Entry 4J57 (X-ray diffraction, 2.50 A resolution); this record covers chains A and B of the 4 polymer chains in the assembly.

# Chain A (and B)
Molecule: Thioredoxin reductase 2
From: Plasmodium falciparum
Notes: EC 1.8.1.9; chain B of this document is another copy of the same molecule, construct and numbering; everything in this record applies to it too
UniProtKB: P61076 (TRXR2_PLAF7); residues 1-541 here correspond to UniProt positions 77-617 (UniProt number = residue number + 76)
Amino-acid sequence (541 residues; numbered 1 to 541; the number before each row is that of its first residue):
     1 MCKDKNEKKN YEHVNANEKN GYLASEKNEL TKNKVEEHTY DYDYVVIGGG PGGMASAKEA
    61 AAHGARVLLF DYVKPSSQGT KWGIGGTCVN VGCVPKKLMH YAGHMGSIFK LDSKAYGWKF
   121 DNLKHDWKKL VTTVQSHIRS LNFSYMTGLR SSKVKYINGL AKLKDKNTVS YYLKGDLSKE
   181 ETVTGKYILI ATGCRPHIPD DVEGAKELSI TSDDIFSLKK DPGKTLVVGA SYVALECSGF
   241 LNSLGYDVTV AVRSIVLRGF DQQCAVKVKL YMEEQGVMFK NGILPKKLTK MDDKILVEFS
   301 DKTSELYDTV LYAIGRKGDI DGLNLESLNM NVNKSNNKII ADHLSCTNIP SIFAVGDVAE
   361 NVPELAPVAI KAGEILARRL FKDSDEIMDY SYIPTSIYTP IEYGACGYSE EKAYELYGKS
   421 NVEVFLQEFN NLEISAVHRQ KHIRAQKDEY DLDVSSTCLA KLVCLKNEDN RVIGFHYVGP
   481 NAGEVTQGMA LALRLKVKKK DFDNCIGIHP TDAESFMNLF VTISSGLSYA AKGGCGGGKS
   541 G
Not modelled in the structure: 1-37, 440-455, 537-541
Construct notes: engineered mutation Ser-540 (Cys616 in P61076)
UniProt features mapped onto this chain:
  - region: His-438 to Leu-452 (Loop important for the interaction with TRX1)
  - active site: His-509 (Proton acceptor)
  - binding site (FAD): Pro-51, Gly-52, Asp-71 to Lys-74, Thr-87, Cys-88, Gly-92 to Lys-96, Ala-161, Asp-357, Glu-364 to Ala-366, His-509
Disulfide bonds: Cys-88/Cys-93
Residues lining bound ligands: FAD (flavin-adenine dinucleotide): Ile-47, Gly-48, Gly-49, Gly-50, Pro-51, Gly-52, Gly-53, Phe-70, Asp-71, Tyr-72, Val-73, Lys-74, Gly-86, Thr-87, Cys-88, Val-91, Gly-92, Cys-93, Lys-96, Gly-159, Leu-160, Ala-161, Ala-191, Thr-192, Gly-193, Cys-194, Ser-212, Phe-216, Tyr-232, Val-233, Arg-316, Asp-319, Leu-323, Val-355, Gly-356, Asp-357, Glu-364, Leu-365, Ala-366, Pro-367, Ala-369, Tyr-398

# Chain A / chain B interface
Contacting residue pairs (164):
  Cys-88(A) with His-509(B)
  Cys-93(A) with His-509(B); Pro-510(B)
  Lys-97(A) with Glu-433(B), salt bridge; Pro-510(B), hydrogen bond (side chain-backbone)
  Leu-98(A) with Tyr-116(B); Leu-432(B), hydrophobic
  Tyr-101(A) with Ile-108(B); Asp-112(B), hydrogen bond; Tyr-116(B), hydrophobic; Glu-433(B)
  Ala-102(A) with Trp-118(B), hydrogen bond (backbone-side chain)
  Met-105(A) with Ile-108(B), hydrophobic; Ser-113(B); Tyr-116(B), hydrophobic; Trp-118(B)
  Gly-106(A) with Trp-118(B)
  Ile-108(A) with Tyr-101(B); Met-105(B), hydrophobic
  Phe-109(A) with Phe-109(B), hydrophobic; Ser-113(B); Trp-118(B), hydrophobic
  Asp-112(A) with Tyr-101(B), hydrogen bond
  Ser-113(A) with Met-105(B); Phe-109(B)
  Lys-114(A) with Lys-129(B)
  Ala-115(A) with Thr-133(B), hydrogen bond (backbone-side chain)
  Tyr-116(A) with Leu-98(B); Tyr-101(B); Ala-102(B), hydrophobic; Met-105(B), hydrophobic; His-125(B), hydrogen bond (backbone-side chain); Leu-130(B)
  Gly-117(A) with Lys-124(B); His-125(B); Asp-126(B), hydrogen bond (backbone-backbone); Lys-129(B)
  Trp-118(A) with Ala-102(B), hydrogen bond (side chain-backbone); Met-105(B); Gly-106(B); Phe-109(B), hydrophobic; Leu-123(B), hydrophobic; Lys-124(B); His-125(B); Ser-243(B); Leu-244(B), hydrophobic
  Lys-119(A) with Asn-122(B); Leu-123(B); Lys-124(B), hydrogen bond (backbone-backbone)
  Phe-120(A) with Asp-121(B); Asn-122(B)
  Asp-121(A) with Phe-120(B); Asp-121(B), hydrogen bond (backbone-backbone); Asn-122(B), hydrogen bond
  Asn-122(A) with Lys-119(B); Phe-120(B); Asp-121(B), hydrogen bond
  Leu-123(A) with Trp-118(B), hydrophobic; Lys-119(B)
  Lys-124(A) with Gly-117(B); Trp-118(B); Lys-119(B), hydrogen bond (backbone-backbone)
  His-125(A) with Tyr-116(B), hydrogen bond (side chain-backbone); Gly-117(B); Trp-118(B)
  Asp-126(A) with Gly-117(B), hydrogen bond (backbone-backbone)
  Lys-129(A) with Lys-114(B); Gly-117(B)
  Leu-130(A) with Tyr-116(B)
  Thr-133(A) with Ala-115(B), hydrogen bond (side chain-backbone); Ala-436(B)
  His-137(A) with Leu-432(B); Ser-435(B), hydrogen bond; Ala-436(B)
  Ser-243(A) with Trp-118(B)
  Leu-244(A) with Trp-118(B), hydrophobic
  Pro-367(A) with Gly-507(B); His-509(B)
  Lys-371(A) with Asp-503(B), hydrogen bond (side chain-backbone); Ile-506(B)
  Pro-394(A) with Ile-506(B); Ile-508(B), hydrophobic
  Ser-396(A) with Ile-508(B)
  Tyr-398(A) with Pro-510(B), hydrogen bond (side chain-backbone); Thr-511(B)
  Leu-432(A) with Lys-97(B); Leu-98(B); His-137(B)
  Glu-433(A) with Lys-97(B), salt bridge; Leu-98(B); Tyr-101(B)
  Ser-435(A) with His-137(B), hydrogen bond
  Ala-436(A) with Leu-98(B), hydrophobic; Thr-133(B); His-137(B)
  Asn-481(A) with Asn-481(B), hydrogen bond
  Gly-483(A) with Ile-508(B); Thr-511(B)
  Glu-484(A) with Glu-484(B); Val-485(B); Thr-511(B); Asp-512(B), hydrogen bond (side chain-backbone); Ala-513(B), hydrogen bond (side chain-backbone)
  Val-485(A) with Glu-484(B)
  Thr-486(A) with Ile-508(B)
  Gln-487(A) with Met-489(B); Cys-505(B); Ile-506(B), hydrogen bond (side chain-backbone); Gly-507(B); Ile-508(B), hydrogen bond (side chain-backbone); Ala-513(B); Glu-514(B); Met-517(B)
  Gly-488(A) with Gly-488(B); Met-489(B)
  Met-489(A) with Gln-487(B); Gly-488(B)
  Leu-491(A) with Ala-492(B), hydrophobic; Asp-501(B); Phe-502(B), hydrophobic; Cys-505(B), hydrophobic; Met-517(B), hydrophobic
  Ala-492(A) with Leu-491(B), hydrophobic
  Arg-494(A) with Asn-504(B), hydrogen bond (side chain-backbone); Cys-505(B)
  Leu-495(A) with Val-497(B), hydrophobic; Asp-501(B)
  Val-497(A) with Leu-491(B), hydrophobic; Leu-495(B), hydrophobic
  Asp-501(A) with Leu-491(B); Leu-495(B)
  Phe-502(A) with Leu-491(B), hydrophobic
  Asp-503(A) with Lys-371(B), hydrogen bond (backbone-side chain)
  Asn-504(A) with Arg-494(B), hydrogen bond (backbone-side chain)
  Cys-505(A) with Gln-487(B); Leu-491(B); Arg-494(B)
  Ile-506(A) with Lys-371(B); Met-388(B), hydrophobic; Ile-393(B), hydrophobic; Pro-394(B); Gln-487(B), hydrogen bond (backbone-side chain)
  Gly-507(A) with Pro-367(B); Gln-487(B)
  Ile-508(A) with Pro-394(B), hydrophobic; Ser-396(B); Gly-483(B); Thr-486(B); Gln-487(B), hydrogen bond (backbone-side chain)
  His-509(A) with Cys-88(B); Cys-93(B); Pro-367(B)
  Pro-510(A) with Cys-93(B); Lys-97(B), hydrogen bond (backbone-side chain); Tyr-398(B), hydrogen bond (backbone-side chain)
  Thr-511(A) with Tyr-398(B); Gly-483(B); Glu-484(B)
  Asp-512(A) with Glu-484(B), hydrogen bond (backbone-side chain)
  Ala-513(A) with Glu-484(B), hydrogen bond (backbone-side chain); Gln-487(B)
  Glu-514(A) with Gln-487(B)
  Met-517(A) with Gln-487(B); Leu-491(B), hydrophobic
Also at the interface, not in a pair above, chain A (78 interface residues in all): Val-94, Lys-110, Ala-366, Val-368, Met-388, Asp-389, Ile-393, Thr-395, Ala-490, Asn-518
Also at the interface, not in a pair above, chain B (78 interface residues in all): Val-94, Lys-110, Ala-366, Val-368, Asp-389, Thr-395, Ala-490, Asn-518

# In short
Chain A and chain B each contribute 78 residues to their interface, with 34 hydrogen bonds and 2 salt bridges.
Polar contacts include Lys-97(A)/Glu-433(B), Lys-97(A)/Pro-510(B) and Tyr-101(A)/Asp-112(B). Ligands of chain
A: flavin-adenine dinucleotide. From UniProt: active-site residue His-509(A) and 19 FAD-binding residues on
chain A.
Both chains are Thioredoxin reductase 2 (Plasmodium falciparum). Entry 4J57 (Structure of Plasmodium
falciparum thioredoxin reductase-thioredoxin complex) was determined by X-ray diffraction, deposited together
with 4J56.
